Entry 3GD4 (X-ray diffraction, 2.24 A resolution); this record covers chains A and B.

# Chain A (and B)
Protein: Apoptosis-inducing factor 1, mitochondrial
Organism: Mus musculus
Notes: chain B of this document is another copy of the same molecule, construct and numbering; everything in this record applies to it too
Reference sequence: Q9Z0X1 (AIFM1_MOUSE); residue numbers follow UniProt; this construct covers 102-612
Chain sequence (511 residues; row label = number of the first residue in the row):
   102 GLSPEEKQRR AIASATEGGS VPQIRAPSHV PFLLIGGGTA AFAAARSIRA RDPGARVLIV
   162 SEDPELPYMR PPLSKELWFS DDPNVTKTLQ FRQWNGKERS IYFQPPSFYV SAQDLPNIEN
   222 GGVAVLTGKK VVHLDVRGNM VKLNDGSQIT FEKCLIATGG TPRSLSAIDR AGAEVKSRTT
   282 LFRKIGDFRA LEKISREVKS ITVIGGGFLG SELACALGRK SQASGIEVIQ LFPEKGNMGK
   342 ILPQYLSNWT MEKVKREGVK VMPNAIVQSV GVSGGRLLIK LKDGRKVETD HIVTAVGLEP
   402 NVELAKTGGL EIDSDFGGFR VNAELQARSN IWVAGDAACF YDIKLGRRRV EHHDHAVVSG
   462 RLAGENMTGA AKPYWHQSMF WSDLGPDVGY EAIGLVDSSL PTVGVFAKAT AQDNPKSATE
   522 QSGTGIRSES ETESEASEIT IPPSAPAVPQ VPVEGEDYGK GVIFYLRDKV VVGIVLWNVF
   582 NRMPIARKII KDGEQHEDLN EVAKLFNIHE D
Unresolved in the structure: 102-127, 511-535, 544-556, 611-612 (chain B: 102-128, 510-556, 611-612)
Residues lining bound ligands:
  - FAD (flavin-adenine dinucleotide): Ile-136, Gly-137, Gly-138, Gly-139, Thr-140, Ala-141, Ala-142, Val-161, Ser-162, Glu-163, Asp-164, Arg-171, Pro-172, Leu-174, Ser-175, Lys-230, Lys-231, Val-232, Ala-258, Thr-259, Gly-260, Gly-261, Phe-283, Arg-284, Leu-310, Glu-313, Asn-402, Leu-405, Ala-435, Gly-436, Asp-437, Ala-438, Glu-452, His-453, His-454, Asp-455, Ala-457, Phe-481, Trp-482
  - NAD (nicotinamide-adenine-dinucleotide): Ser-175, Leu-266, Arg-284, Ile-305, Gly-306, Gly-307, Gly-308, Phe-309, Leu-310, Gly-311, Glu-313, Phe-333, Pro-334, Glu-335, Lys-341, Ala-396, Val-397, Gly-398, Leu-399, Asp-437, Glu-452, His-453, Phe-481, Trp-482, Ser-483
Curated features (UniProtKB/Swiss-Prot):
  - motif: Lys-445 to Arg-450 (Nuclear localization signal)
  - binding site (FAD): Gly-137 to Ala-141, Glu-163, Asp-164, Arg-171, Lys-176, Val-232, Arg-284, Asp-437, His-453, His-454, Trp-482
  - binding site (NAD(+)): Trp-195, Gly-307 to Leu-310, Glu-335, Lys-341, Gly-398, Glu-452, His-453, Trp-482, Glu-492, Asn-582
  - modified residue: Lys-108 (N6-succinyllysine), Ser-115 (Phosphoserine), Ser-267 (Phosphoserine), Ser-370 (Phosphoserine), Lys-387 (N6-acetyllysine), Thr-520 (Phosphothreonine), Ser-523 (Phosphoserine), Ser-529 (Phosphoserine), Lys-592 (N6-acetyllysine)
  - cross-link: Lys-254 (Glycyl lysine isopeptide (Lys-Gly) (interchain with G-Cter in ubiquitin))
  - mutagenesis: Lys-176 (K176A: Increases catalytic efficiency), Trp-195 (W195A: Increases redox potential, reacts faster to NADH and forms two-fold longer-lived CTC), Lys-254 (K254A: Abolished DNA-binding without affecting binding to poly-ADP-ribose chains; when associated with A-264), Arg-264 (R264A: Abolished DNA-binding without affecting binding to poly-ADP-ribose chains; when associated with A-254), Glu-313 (E313A: Increases catalytic efficiency 30-fold. Increases affinity for NADH 20-fold), Arg-588 to Lys-592 (Abolished binding to poly-ADP-ribose chains, preventing induction of parthanatos)
What the authors report for this chain:
  - self-association interface (contacts with another copy of this molecule); pairs are residue here / residue on that copy: Glu-412/Arg-448 (salt bridge), Lys-445
  - binding site for NAD: Phe-309, His-453
  - conformationally variable residues (loop rearrangement, order/disorder transition, side-chain flip): Lys-176, Leu-190 to Ile-202, Phe-309, Tyr-346, Trp-350, His-453, Phe-481, Tyr-491, Phe-507, Thr-511 to Ser-535, Glu-536 to Pro-543, Tyr-559, Trp-578
  - binding site for flavin-adenine dinucleotide: Lys-176, Glu-313, Trp-482
  - mutagenesis - K176A, E313A: increased binding to NADH (citing earlier work)
  - mutagenesis - H453L: decreased binding to NADH (citing earlier work)
  - mutagenesis - H453L: decreased binding to NAD (citing earlier work)
  - mutagenesis - W195A: increased catalytic activity on NADH

# How chain A and chain B interact
Pairs across the interface - 26 pairs, chain A then chain B:
  Gly-410(A) / Tyr-442(B)
  Gly-410(A) / Ile-444(B)
  Leu-411(A) / Tyr-442(B)
  Glu-412(A) / Tyr-442(B)
  Glu-412(A) / Arg-448(B)  salt bridge
  Arg-421(A) / Arg-421(B)
  Arg-421(A) / Arg-448(B)
  Asn-423(A) / Ala-428(B)
  Glu-425(A) / Arg-429(B)  salt bridge
  Glu-425(A) / Ser-430(B)  hydrogen bond
  Ala-428(A) / Asn-423(B)
  Arg-429(A) / Asn-423(B)
  Arg-429(A) / Ala-424(B)
  Arg-429(A) / Glu-425(B)  salt bridge
  Arg-429(A) / Ile-444(B)
  Arg-429(A) / Pro-474(B)
  Ser-430(A) / Glu-425(B)  hydrogen bond
  Ser-430(A) / Ala-472(B)
  Tyr-442(A) / Gly-410(B)
  Tyr-442(A) / Glu-412(B)
  Ile-444(A) / Gly-410(B)
  Ile-444(A) / Arg-429(B)
  Arg-448(A) / Glu-412(B)  salt bridge
  Arg-448(A) / Arg-421(B)
  Ala-472(A) / Ser-430(B)
  Pro-474(A) / Arg-429(B)
Interface residues without a listed pair, chain A (15 interface residues in all): Ala-424
Interface residues without a listed pair, chain B (16 interface residues in all): Leu-411, Gln-427

# In short
15 residues of chain A and 16 residues of chain B are in contact; the contacts include 2 hydrogen bonds and 4
salt bridges. Polar pairs include Glu-412(A)/Arg-448(B), Glu-425(A)/Arg-429(B) and Glu-425(A)/Ser-430(B). The
paper reports a binding site for flavin-adenine dinucleotide at Lys-176(A), Glu-313(A) and Trp-482(A); K176A
and E313A of chain A increase binding to NADH; 4 substitutions were tested in all.
Chain A and chain B are both Apoptosis-inducing factor 1, mitochondrial (Mus musculus); the structure, Crystal
structure of the reduced, NAD-bound form of murine apoptosis inducing factor, was determined by X-ray
diffraction, deposited together with 3GD3.
